PDB entry 1UIH | X-ray diffraction, 1.75 A resolution | chain A

# Chain A
Molecule: Lysozyme
From: Gallus gallus
Notes: EC 3.2.1.17
UniProt: P00698 (LYC_CHICK); residues 1-129 here correspond to UniProt positions 19-147 (UniProt number = residue number + 18)
Chain sequence (129 residues; row label = number of the first residue in the row):
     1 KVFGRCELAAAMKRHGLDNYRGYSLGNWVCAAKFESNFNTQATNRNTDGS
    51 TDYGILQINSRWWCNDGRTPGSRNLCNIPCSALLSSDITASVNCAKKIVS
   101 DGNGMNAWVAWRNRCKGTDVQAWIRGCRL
UniProt features mapped onto this chain:
  - active site: E35, D52
  - binding site (substrate): D101
Disulfide bonds: C6-C127, C30-C115, C64-C80, C76-C94

# In short
UniProt lists active-site residues E35 and D52 and substrate-binding residue D101.
Chain A is Lysozyme (Gallus gallus); the structure, Analysis of the stabilization of hen lysozyme with the
helix dipole and charged side chains, was determined by X-ray diffraction, deposited together with 1UIA and
1UIB.
